PDB entry 6U78 | X-ray diffraction, 2.60 A resolution | chains A and C

== Chain A (and C) ==
Name: Aminotransferase
Source organism: Mycobacterium tuberculosis
Notes: EC 2.-.-.-; chain C of this document is another copy of the same molecule, construct and numbering; everything in this record applies to it too
UniProt: A0A0E8TWE4 (A0A0E8TWE4_MYCTX); residues 2-435 here = UniProt positions 2-435
Sequence (435 residues; numbered 1 to 435; the number before each row is that of its first residue):
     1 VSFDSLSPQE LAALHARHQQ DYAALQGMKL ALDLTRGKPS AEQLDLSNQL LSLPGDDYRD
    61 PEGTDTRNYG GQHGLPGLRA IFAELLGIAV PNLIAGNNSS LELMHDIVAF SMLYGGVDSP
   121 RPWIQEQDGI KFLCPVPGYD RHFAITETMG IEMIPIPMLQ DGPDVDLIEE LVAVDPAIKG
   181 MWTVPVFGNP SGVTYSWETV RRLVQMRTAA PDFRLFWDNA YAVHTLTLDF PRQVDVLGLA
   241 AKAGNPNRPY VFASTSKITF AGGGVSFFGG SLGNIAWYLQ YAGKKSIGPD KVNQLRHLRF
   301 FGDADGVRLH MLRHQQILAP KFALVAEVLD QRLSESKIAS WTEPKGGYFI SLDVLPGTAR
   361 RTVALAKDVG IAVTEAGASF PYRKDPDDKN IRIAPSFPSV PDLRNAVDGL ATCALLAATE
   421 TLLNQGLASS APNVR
Unresolved in the structure: 1-6, 426-435 (chain C: 1-7, 425-435)
Sequence notes: expression tag (1)
Residues lining bound ligands: pyridoxal phosphate (PLP): N98, S99, S100, L101, M104, Y139, H142, V184, N189, D218, A220, Y221, S254, S256, K257, F349

== Interface between chain A and chain C ==
Pairs across the interface (89; chain A residue first):
  G37(A) - Y69(C)
  K38(A) - N68(C)
  K38(A) - Y69(C)
  P39(A) - N68(C)  hydrogen bond (backbone-side chain)
  A41(A) - R67(C)
  L44(A) - D65(C)
  L44(A) - R67(C)  hydrogen bond (backbone-side chain)
  L44(A) - N68(C)
  D45(A) - R67(C)  salt bridge
  N48(A) - R67(C)  hydrogen bond
  L51(A) - S52(C)
  L51(A) - L53(C)
  L51(A) - P54(C)
  L51(A) - G55(C)  hydrogen bond (backbone-backbone)
  S52(A) - L51(C)
  S52(A) - S52(C)
  L53(A) - L51(C)
  P54(A) - L51(C)
  G55(A) - L51(C)  hydrogen bond (backbone-backbone)
  Y58(A) - L51(C)  hydrophobic
  D65(A) - L44(C)
  R67(A) - A41(C)
  R67(A) - L44(C)
  R67(A) - D45(C)  salt bridge
  R67(A) - N48(C)  hydrogen bond
  R67(A) - F260(C)
  R67(A) - A261(C)  hydrogen bond (backbone-backbone)
  N68(A) - K38(C)
  N68(A) - P39(C)  hydrogen bond (side chain-backbone)
  N68(A) - L44(C)
  N68(A) - A261(C)
  N68(A) - F397(C)
  Y69(A) - K38(C)  hydrogen bond (backbone-side chain)
  Y69(A) - S256(C)
  Y69(A) - A261(C)  hydrogen bond (backbone-backbone)
  Y69(A) - G262(C)
  N97(A) - N98(C)  hydrogen bond
  N98(A) - N97(C)  hydrogen bond
  N98(A) - G288(C)  hydrogen bond (side chain-backbone)
  N98(A) - P289(C)
  N98(A) - D290(C)
  S99(A) - K285(C)
  S99(A) - S286(C)
  L101(A) - K285(C)
  E102(A) - E102(C)
  E102(A) - K285(C)  salt bridge
  H105(A) - K284(C)
  H105(A) - K285(C)
  D106(A) - K285(C)  salt bridge
  L113(A) - L113(C)  hydrophobic
  L113(A) - M149(C)  hydrophobic
  Y114(A) - T148(C)
  Y114(A) - M149(C)  hydrogen bond
  I145(A) - K284(C)
  T148(A) - Y114(C)
  T148(A) - Y281(C)
  T148(A) - K284(C)
  M149(A) - L113(C)  hydrophobic
  M149(A) - Y114(C)  hydrogen bond
  S256(A) - Y69(C)
  F260(A) - R67(C)
  A261(A) - R67(C)  hydrogen bond (backbone-backbone)
  A261(A) - N68(C)
  A261(A) - Y69(C)  hydrogen bond (backbone-backbone)
  G262(A) - Y69(C)
  G262(A) - D290(C)
  G263(A) - D290(C)
  Y281(A) - T148(C)
  G283(A) - R141(C)  hydrogen bond (backbone-side chain)
  K284(A) - H105(C)
  K284(A) - I145(C)
  K284(A) - T148(C)
  K285(A) - S99(C)
  K285(A) - L101(C)
  K285(A) - E102(C)  salt bridge
  K285(A) - H105(C)
  K285(A) - D106(C)
  S286(A) - S99(C)  hydrogen bond
  I287(A) - R141(C)
  G288(A) - N98(C)  hydrogen bond (backbone-side chain)
  P289(A) - N98(C)
  P289(A) - G262(C)
  D290(A) - N98(C)
  D290(A) - G262(C)
  D290(A) - G263(C)
  D290(A) - N293(C)
  N293(A) - D290(C)
  R296(A) - R296(C)
  F397(A) - N68(C)
Also at the interface, not in a pair above, chain A (54 interface residues in all): L50, D56, F110, Y139, R141, A144, K257, V292
Also at the interface, not in a pair above, chain C (54 interface residues in all): G37, L50, D56, Y58, F110, A144, K257, G283, I287, K291, V292

== Summary ==
Chain A and chain C each contribute 54 residues to their interface, with 20 hydrogen bonds and 5 salt bridges.
Polar pairs include D45(A)-R67(C), E102(A)-K285(C) and D106(A)-K285(C). Ligands of chain A: pyridoxal
phosphate.
Both chains are Aminotransferase (Mycobacterium tuberculosis). Entry 6U78 (Rv3722c in complex with glutamic
acid) was determined by X-ray diffraction (same publication as 6U7A).
